PDB entry 6HV5 | X-ray diffraction, 3.00 A resolution | chains B and C of the 28 polymer chains in the assembly

[Chain B]
Name: Proteasome subunit alpha type-3
Organism: Saccharomyces cerevisiae (strain ATCC 204508 / S288c)
Notes: EC 3.4.25.1
UniProt: P23638 (PSA3_YEAST); residues 0-257 here correspond to UniProt positions 1-258 (UniProt number = residue number + 1)
Chain sequence (258 residues; each row starts with the number of its first residue; numbering starts at 0):
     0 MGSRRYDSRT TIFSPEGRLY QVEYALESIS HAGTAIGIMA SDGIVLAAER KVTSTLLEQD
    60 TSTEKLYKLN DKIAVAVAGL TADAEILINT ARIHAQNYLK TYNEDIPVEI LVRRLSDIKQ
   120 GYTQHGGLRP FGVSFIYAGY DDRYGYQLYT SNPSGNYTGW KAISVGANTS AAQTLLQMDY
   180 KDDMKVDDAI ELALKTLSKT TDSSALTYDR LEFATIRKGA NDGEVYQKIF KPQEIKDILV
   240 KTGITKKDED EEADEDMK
Disordered / not traced: 0, 245-257
Swiss-Prot annotation at these positions:
  - cross-link (Glycyl lysine isopeptide (Lys-Gly)): Lys99 (interchain with G-Cter in ubiquitin), Lys198 (interchain with G-Cter in ubiquitin), Lys230 (interchain with G-Cter in ubiquitin)

[Chain C]
Name: Proteasome subunit alpha type-4
Organism: Saccharomyces cerevisiae (strain ATCC 204508 / S288c)
Notes: EC 3.4.25.1
UniProt: P40303 (PSA4_YEAST); residues -1 to 252 here correspond to UniProt positions 1-254 (UniProt number = residue number + 2)
Chain sequence (254 residues; numbered -1 to 252; the number before each row is that of its first residue; numbers below 1 keep their minus sign (Met-1 is residue -1)):
    -1 MSGYDRALSI FSPDGHIFQV EYALEAVKRG TCAVGVKGKN CVVLGCERRS TLKLQDTRIT
    59 PSKVSKIDSH VVLSFSGLNA DSRILIEKAR VEAQSHRLTL EDPVTVEYLT RYVAGVQQRY
   119 TQSGGVRPFG VSTLIAGFDP RDDEPKLYQT EPSGIYSSWS AQTIGRNSKT VREFLEKNYD
   179 RKEPPATVEE CVKLTVRSLL EVVQTGAKNI EITVVKPDSD IVALSSEEIN QYVTQIEQEK
   239 QEQQEQDKKK KSNH
Disordered / not traced: -1 to 0, 241-252
Swiss-Prot annotation at these positions:
  - modified residue: Thr58 (Phosphothreonine)

[Interface between chain B and chain C]
Contacting residue pairs (71; chain B residue first):
  Arg3(B) with Arg4(C), hydrogen bond (backbone-side chain)
  Asp6(B) with Tyr2(C), hydrogen bond; Arg4(C), salt bridge
  Arg8(B) with Arg4(C)
  Thr10(B) with Leu6(C); Arg125(C)
  Ile11(B) with Gln17(C)
  Phe12(B) with Gln17(C); Tyr20(C), hydrophobic; Ala21(C), hydrophobic; Ala24(C), hydrophobic; Leu76(C), hydrophobic; Arg125(C); Pro126(C); Gly128(C)
  Ser13(B) with Tyr20(C)
  Pro14(B) with Tyr20(C), hydrophobic; Glu23(C)
  Glu15(B) with Glu23(C); Arg27(C), hydrogen bond (backbone-side chain)
  Gly16(B) with Tyr20(C); Glu23(C); Ala24(C); Arg27(C), hydrogen bond (backbone-side chain)
  Arg17(B) with Arg27(C)
  Leu18(B) with Arg125(C)
  Met38(B) with Asp54(C)
  Arg112(B) with Arg81(C)
  Ser115(B) with Arg81(C), hydrogen bond (backbone-side chain)
  Asp116(B) with Arg81(C), salt bridge; Ile82(C)
  Gln119(B) with Ala78(C); Asp79(C); Ile82(C)
  Thr122(B) with Arg125(C), hydrogen bond (backbone-side chain)
  Gln123(B) with Tyr118(C); Gly123(C); Val124(C); Arg125(C), hydrogen bond (backbone-backbone); Phe127(C)
  His124(B) with Gly123(C); Val124(C)
  Gly125(B) with Tyr2(C); Gly123(C)
  Gly126(B) with Tyr2(C)
  Tyr143(B) with Arg56(C), hydrogen bond (backbone-side chain); Ile57(C), hydrophobic
  Tyr145(B) with Arg56(C), hydrogen bond (backbone-side chain)
  Gln146(B) with Ile57(C)
  Leu147(B) with Ile57(C)
  Tyr148(B) with Ile57(C)
  Ser153(B) with Ala78(C)
  Gly154(B) with Ala78(C); Arg81(C), hydrogen bond (backbone-side chain)
  Asn155(B) with Asn77(C); Ala78(C)
  Tyr156(B) with Pro59(C), hydrophobic; Arg81(C)
  Gly158(B) with Gln53(C); Asp54(C), hydrogen bond (backbone-backbone); Ile57(C); Thr58(C), hydrogen bond (backbone-side chain)
  Trp159(B) with Lys51(C); Leu52(C); Gln53(C); Asp54(C)
  Lys160(B) with Leu52(C), hydrogen bond (backbone-backbone); Gln53(C)
  Ala161(B) with Leu52(C)
  Leu175(B) with Leu52(C)
  Gln176(B) with Leu52(C)
Other interface residues (no listed pair), chain B (41 interface residues in all): Glu108, Thr157, Gln172, Tyr179
Other interface residues (no listed pair), chain C (31 interface residues in all): Leu50

[Summary]
Chain B and chain C form an interface of 41 and 31 residues respectively, with 13 hydrogen bonds and 2 salt
bridges. Polar contacts include Asp6(B)-Arg4(C), Asp116(B)-Arg81(C) and Arg3(B)-Arg4(C).
Chain B is Proteasome subunit alpha type-3 and chain C is Proteasome subunit alpha type-4, both from
Saccharomyces cerevisiae (strain ATCC 204508 / S288c); the structure, Yeast 20S proteasome with human beta2i
(1-53) in complex with 4, was determined by X-ray diffraction (same publication as 6HTB, 6HTC, 6HTD, 6HTP,
6HTR, 6HUB and 30 further entries).
